4RR3 - chains F and R of the 15 polymer chains in the assembly; structure by X-ray diffraction, 3.10 A resolution.

# Chain F (and R)
Molecule: Capsid protein VP3
Source organism: Enterovirus A71
Notes: chain R of this document is another copy of the same molecule, construct and numbering; everything in this record applies to it too
UniProt: F6KTB0 (F6KTB0_9ENTO); residues 1-242 here correspond to UniProt positions 324-565 (UniProt number = residue number + 323)
Sequence (242 residues; numbered 1 to 242; the number before each row is that of its first residue):
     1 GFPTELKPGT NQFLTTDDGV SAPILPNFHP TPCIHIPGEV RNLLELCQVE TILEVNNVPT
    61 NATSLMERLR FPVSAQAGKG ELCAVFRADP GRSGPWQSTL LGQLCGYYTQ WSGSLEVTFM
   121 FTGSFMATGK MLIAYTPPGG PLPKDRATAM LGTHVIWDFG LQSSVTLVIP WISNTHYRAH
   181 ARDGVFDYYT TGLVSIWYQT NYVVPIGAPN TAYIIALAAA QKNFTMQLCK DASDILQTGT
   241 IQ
Unresolved in the structure: 179-188, 241-242
Construct notes: engineered mutation Gln227 (Lys550 in F6KTB0)

# Chain F / chain R interface
Contacting residue pairs (32; chain F residue first):
  Gly1(F) - Pro3(R)
  Gly1(F) - Glu5(R)
  Phe2(F) - Phe2(R)  hydrophobic
  Phe2(F) - Pro3(R)
  Phe2(F) - Thr4(R)
  Phe2(F) - Glu5(R)  hydrogen bond (backbone-backbone)
  Pro3(F) - Glu5(R)
  Pro3(F) - Lys7(R)
  Thr4(F) - Thr4(R)
  Thr4(F) - Glu5(R)  hydrogen bond (backbone-backbone)
  Thr4(F) - Leu6(R)
  Thr4(F) - Lys7(R)  hydrogen bond (backbone-backbone)
  Thr4(F) - Thr10(R)
  Glu5(F) - Lys7(R)
  Glu5(F) - Pro8(R)
  Glu5(F) - Gly9(R)
  Glu5(F) - Thr10(R)
  Leu6(F) - Leu6(R)  hydrophobic
  Leu6(F) - Thr10(R)
  Leu6(F) - Asn11(R)
  Lys7(F) - Asp17(R)  salt bridge
  Pro8(F) - Gln12(R)
  Pro8(F) - Phe13(R)  hydrophobic
  Leu14(F) - Ala22(R)  hydrophobic
  Leu14(F) - Pro23(R)
  Leu14(F) - Ile24(R)  hydrophobic
  Thr16(F) - Pro23(R)
  Thr16(F) - Ile24(R)  hydrogen bond (side chain-backbone)
  Thr16(F) - Pro26(R)
  Gln227(F) - Phe28(R)
  Gln227(F) - His29(R)  hydrogen bond (side chain-backbone)
  Leu228(F) - Phe28(R)  hydrophobic
Other interface residues (no listed pair), chain F (14 interface residues in all): Gln12, Asp17
Other interface residues (no listed pair), chain R (22 interface residues in all): Leu25, Pro30, Thr31

# Overview
14 residues of chain F face 22 of chain R across their interface, with 5 hydrogen bonds and 1 salt bridge.
Polar pairs include Lys7(F)-Asp17(R), Thr16(F)-Ile24(R) and Gln227(F)-His29(R).
Chain F and chain R are both Capsid protein VP3 (Enterovirus A71); the structure, Crystal structure of a
recombinant EV71 virus particle, was determined by X-ray diffraction, deposited together with 4RQP and 4RS5.
